5ENP - chains B and C of the 6 polymer chains in the assembly; structure by X-ray diffraction, 1.90 A resolution.

Chain B (and C):
Molecule: Multidrug efflux pump subunit AcrB
Source organism: Escherichia coli (strain K12)
Notes: chain C of this document is another copy of the same molecule, construct and numbering; everything in this record applies to it too
Reference sequence: P31224 (ACRB_ECOLI); numbering as in UniProt; present here: 39-329, 561-869
Sequence (609 residues; row label = number of the first residue in the row; note: 222 numbers in that range are skipped by the numbering (no residue carries them; nothing is unmodelled there)):
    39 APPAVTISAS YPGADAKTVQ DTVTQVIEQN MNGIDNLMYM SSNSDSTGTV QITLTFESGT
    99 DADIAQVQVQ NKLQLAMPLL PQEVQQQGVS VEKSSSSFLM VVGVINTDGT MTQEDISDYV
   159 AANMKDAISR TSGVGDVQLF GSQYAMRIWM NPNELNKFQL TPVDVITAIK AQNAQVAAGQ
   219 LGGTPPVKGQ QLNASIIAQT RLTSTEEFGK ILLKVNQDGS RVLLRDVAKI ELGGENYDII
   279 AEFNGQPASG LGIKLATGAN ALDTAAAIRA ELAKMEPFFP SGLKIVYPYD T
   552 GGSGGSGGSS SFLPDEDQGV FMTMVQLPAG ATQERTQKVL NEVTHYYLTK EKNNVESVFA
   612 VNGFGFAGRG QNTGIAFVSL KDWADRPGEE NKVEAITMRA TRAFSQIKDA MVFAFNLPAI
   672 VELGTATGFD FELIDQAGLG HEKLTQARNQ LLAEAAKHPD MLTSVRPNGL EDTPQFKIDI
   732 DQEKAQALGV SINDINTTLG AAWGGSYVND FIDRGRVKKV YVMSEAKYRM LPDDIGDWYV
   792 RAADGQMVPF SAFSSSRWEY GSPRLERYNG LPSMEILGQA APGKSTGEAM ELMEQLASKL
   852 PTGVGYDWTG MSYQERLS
Disordered / not traced: 552-568, 669-677, 865-869 (chain C: 552-569, 669-676, 865-869)
Construct notes: linker (552-560)
From the paper describing this entry:
  - binding site for the ligand 5QF: Phe615 (from molecular simulation)

Interface between chain B and chain C:
Pairs across the interface - 121 pairs, chain B then chain C:
  Gln104(B) - Lys110(C)
  Val105(B) - Val105(C)  hydrophobic
  Val105(B) - Asn109(C)
  Gln108(B) - Asn109(C)  hydrogen bond
  Gln108(B) - Lys110(C)
  Asn109(B) - Asn109(C)
  Gln112(B) - Asn109(C)
  Gln112(B) - Gln112(C)
  Gln112(B) - Leu113(C)
  Met115(B) - Leu113(C)  hydrophobic
  Gln123(B) - Pro116(C)
  Gln123(B) - Leu117(C)
  Gln124(B) - Leu117(C)
  Val129(B) - Lys110(C)  hydrogen bond (backbone-side chain)
  Lys131(B) - Asp73(C)  salt bridge
  Asn161(B) - Gln687(C)
  Asp164(B) - Gln67(C)
  Ser167(B) - Asn70(C)
  Ser167(B) - Gly71(C)  hydrogen bond (backbone-backbone)
  Arg168(B) - Met69(C)
  Arg168(B) - Met78(C)
  Arg168(B) - Asn820(C)  hydrogen bond (side chain-backbone)
  Ser170(B) - Asp73(C)
  Ser170(B) - Asn74(C)  hydrogen bond (side chain-backbone)
  Ala209(B) - Ile743(C)
  Gln210(B) - Gln733(C)
  Gln213(B) - Thr56(C)  hydrogen bond
  Gln213(B) - Thr60(C)
  Val214(B) - Asp53(C)
  Val214(B) - Thr56(C)
  Val214(B) - Asn747(C)
  Ala215(B) - Tyr49(C)  hydrophobic
  Ala215(B) - Gly51(C)
  Ala215(B) - Ala52(C)  hydrophobic
  Ala215(B) - Gly751(C)
  Ala216(B) - Gly51(C)  hydrogen bond (backbone-backbone)
  Ala216(B) - Leu750(C)  hydrophobic
  Ala216(B) - Trp754(C)
  Gly217(B) - Gly51(C)  hydrogen bond (backbone-backbone)
  Gly217(B) - Trp754(C)
  Gly217(B) - Gly755(C)
  Gln218(B) - Ser84(C)  hydrogen bond (side chain-backbone)
  Gln218(B) - Trp754(C)
  Gln218(B) - Arg780(C)
  Leu219(B) - Phe727(C)  hydrophobic
  Leu219(B) - Trp754(C)  hydrophobic
  Leu219(B) - Met781(C)
  Leu219(B) - Leu782(C)
  Leu219(B) - Pro783(C)
  Leu219(B) - Trp809(C)  hydrophobic
  Gly220(B) - Gln622(C)  hydrogen bond (backbone-side chain)
  Gly220(B) - Arg780(C)
  Gly220(B) - Met781(C)  hydrogen bond (backbone-backbone)
  Gly221(B) - Gln622(C)
  Gly221(B) - Arg780(C)  hydrogen bond (backbone-side chain)
  Gly221(B) - Met781(C)
  Thr222(B) - Tyr275(C)  hydrogen bond (side chain-backbone)
  Thr222(B) - Asp276(C)  hydrogen bond
  Thr222(B) - Gln584(C)
  Thr222(B) - Gln622(C)
  Thr222(B) - Met774(C)
  Thr222(B) - Arg780(C)
  Pro223(B) - Trp187(C)  hydrophobic
  Pro223(B) - Tyr275(C)
  Pro223(B) - Ala777(C)
  Pro223(B) - Arg780(C)  hydrogen bond (backbone-side chain)
  Pro224(B) - Gln584(C)
  Pro224(B) - Ala777(C)
  Pro224(B) - Met781(C)  hydrophobic
  Val225(B) - Ala777(C)
  Val225(B) - Lys778(C)
  Val225(B) - Met781(C)
  Lys226(B) - Glu585(C)
  Gly227(B) - Glu585(C)  hydrogen bond (backbone-side chain)
  Gln228(B) - Thr583(C)  hydrogen bond (backbone-side chain)
  Gln228(B) - Met781(C)  hydrogen bond (side chain-backbone)
  Gln228(B) - Leu782(C)
  Gln229(B) - Gly581(C)
  Gln229(B) - Thr583(C)
  Gln229(B) - Arg586(C)  hydrogen bond (backbone-side chain)
  Leu230(B) - Thr583(C)
  Leu230(B) - Trp809(C)  hydrophobic
  Asn231(B) - Gly581(C)  hydrogen bond (backbone-backbone)
  Asn231(B) - Thr583(C)
  Asn231(B) - Gln622(C)  hydrogen bond
  Ala232(B) - Pro725(C)
  Ser233(B) - Ser84(C)
  Ser233(B) - Gln726(C)
  Ser233(B) - Phe727(C)  hydrogen bond (backbone-backbone)
  Ile234(B) - Phe727(C)
  Ile234(B) - Ile729(C)  hydrophobic
  Ile234(B) - Trp754(C)  hydrophobic
  Ile235(B) - Asp53(C)
  Ile235(B) - Gln726(C)
  Ile235(B) - Phe727(C)  hydrogen bond (backbone-backbone)
  Ile235(B) - Lys728(C)
  Ile235(B) - Ile729(C)  hydrogen bond (backbone-backbone)
  Ala236(B) - Lys728(C)  hydrogen bond (backbone-side chain)
  Ala236(B) - Ile729(C)
  Gln237(B) - Gln733(C)
  Gln237(B) - Ile743(C)
  Gln237(B) - Asn747(C)  hydrogen bond
  Leu250(B) - Gln733(C)
  Leu250(B) - Glu734(C)
  Leu250(B) - Gln737(C)  hydrogen bond (backbone-side chain)
  Leu251(B) - Gln737(C)
  Lys252(B) - Gln737(C)
  Val253(B) - Gln737(C)
  Arg259(B) - Glu734(C)  salt bridge
  Lys312(B) - Asp858(C)  salt bridge
  Phe316(B) - Gln687(C)
  Phe316(B) - Val855(C)
  Phe316(B) - Gly856(C)
  Ile763(B) - Asp59(C)
  Arg765(B) - Gly689(C)
  Gly766(B) - Gln63(C)  hydrogen bond (backbone-side chain)
  Arg767(B) - Gln63(C)
  Arg767(B) - Gln67(C)
  Val768(B) - Asp59(C)
  Val768(B) - Gln63(C)  hydrogen bond (backbone-side chain)
  Val768(B) - Gln67(C)  hydrogen bond (backbone-side chain)
Interface residues without a listed pair, chain B (62 interface residues in all): Asp101, Leu111, Gly126, Val127, Val172, Thr238, Arg239, Gly257
Interface residues without a listed pair, chain C (71 interface residues in all): Pro50, Lys55, Ile72, Leu75, Thr85, Ile102, Gln106, Ala582, Glu810, Gly821, Gly854

Summary:
The interface between chain B and chain C involves 62 residues on one side and 71 on the other, with 30
hydrogen bonds and 3 salt bridges. Polar contacts include Lys131(B)-Asp73(C), Arg259(B)-Glu734(C) and
Lys312(B)-Asp858(C). The paper reports a binding site for the ligand 5QF at Phe615(B).
Chain B and chain C are both Multidrug efflux pump subunit AcrB (Escherichia coli (strain K12)); the
structure, MBX2931 bound structure of bacterial efflux pump, was determined by X-ray diffraction (same
publication as 5EN5, 5ENQ, 5ENS and 5ENT).
